PDB entry 8EKI | electron microscopy, 4.50 A resolution (low resolution: residue-level contacts below are approximate; hydrogen-bond / salt-bridge calls are withheld) | chains C and E of the 5 polymer chains in the assembly

[Chain C]
Name: Protein transport protein TIP20
Organism: Saccharomyces cerevisiae S288C
UniProt: P33891 (TIP20_YEAST); numbering as in UniProt (aligned over 1-701)
Sequence (701 residues; row label = number of the first residue in the row):
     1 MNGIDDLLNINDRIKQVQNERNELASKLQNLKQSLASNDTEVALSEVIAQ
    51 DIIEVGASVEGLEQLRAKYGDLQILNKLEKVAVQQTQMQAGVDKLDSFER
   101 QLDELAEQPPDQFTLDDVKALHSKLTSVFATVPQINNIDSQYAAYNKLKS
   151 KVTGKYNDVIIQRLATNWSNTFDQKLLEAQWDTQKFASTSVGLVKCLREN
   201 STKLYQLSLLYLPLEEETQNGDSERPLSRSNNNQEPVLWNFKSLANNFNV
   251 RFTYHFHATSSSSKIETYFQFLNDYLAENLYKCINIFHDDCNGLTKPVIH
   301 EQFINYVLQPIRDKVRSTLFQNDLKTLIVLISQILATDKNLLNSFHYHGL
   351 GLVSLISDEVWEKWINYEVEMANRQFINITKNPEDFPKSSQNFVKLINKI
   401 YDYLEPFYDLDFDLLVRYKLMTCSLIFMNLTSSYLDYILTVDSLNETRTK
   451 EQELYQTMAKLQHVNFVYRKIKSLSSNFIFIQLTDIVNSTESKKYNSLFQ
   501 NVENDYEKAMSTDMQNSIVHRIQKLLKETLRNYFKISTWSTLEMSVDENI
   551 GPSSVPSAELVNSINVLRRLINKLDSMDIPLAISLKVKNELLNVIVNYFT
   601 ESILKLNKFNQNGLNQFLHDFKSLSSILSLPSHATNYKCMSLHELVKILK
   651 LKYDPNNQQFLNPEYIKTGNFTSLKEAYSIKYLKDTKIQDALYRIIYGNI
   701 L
Reported in the primary citation:
  - mutagenesis - I481D/L585D (15-fold): decreased binding to Protein transport protein SEC20 (citing earlier work)
  - mutagenesis - I481D/L585D: unchanged growth (citing earlier work)

[Chain E]
Name: Protein transport protein DSL1
Organism: Saccharomyces cerevisiae S288C
UniProt: P53847 (DSL1_YEAST); numbering as in UniProt (aligned over 1-754)
Sequence (783 residues; numbered -28 to 754; the number before each row is that of its first residue; numbers below 1 keep their minus sign (Met-28 is residue -28)):
   -28 MKHHHHHHHGAAGTSLYKKAGENLYFQGSMESLFPNKGEIIRELLKDPLI
    22 LKNDSKRSNGSELELDSSDLLQREAILANELNILDNLKTFLNLIKEVKTN
    72 LNILELENCYYSLQSLRKKMRNNAAYLKQSFNFQQSISTYVDTLHLELVS
   122 TLYKILTNGFWKITENSIQFTPTVEWGKDKVHIEYDTFMDFVAQQYFPKG
   172 SLDNQAWFILDMTSADSQEQVRAKLNTIMKEYMNLSRIVSMIKNSIFISG
   222 KEISYENEKNILVFSKSSSHGQHCVSTVLTSFEAVCDFMLDGLAFRDRKT
   272 LSYELGPLFNTEFTKFVKNNASIILESLDSPLKNLVSVINNKLTRLVAKS
   322 EVTNWTHSGKEIQDLLMNKQLYYNLLLDKVLESHISEIRSIFEDPKKSWQ
   372 NLEVVELTTSNTNTMSEKIGKNDSDVQNEKELHNAVSKDDDWNWEVEDDD
   422 ADAWGDEIDVNIDDEEEKTNQEKEKEPEEEENAWDEAWAIDENIDDASLE
   472 NGKEHLKAHDVGSLDKDHIEVTQLPKLFLAISQNFKSSFADSHVDEQYFA
   522 YKYNLLQTSYMAMCTANFSHNWCQLYVDMRYLIERDEKLYRIKELTRNLL
   572 ETKLNMKYRIVCQLIRHQLTEFRENERNPSWDATIEKLLPYILKEIVRPL
   622 QKIRGEEGSRYLLSFLNFLYNDCVTKEILKWQIISEVNSENLGELVSLLV
   672 NNTDIQLLAKEPSYKKMREKFATMGKFLPLHLKEIMEMFYNGDFYLFATD
   722 ELIQWIELLFADTPLRRNAIDDIYEIRGTALDD
Disordered / not traced: -28 to 0, 378-488
Differences from the reference sequence: initiating methionine (-28); expression tag (-27 to 0)
Swiss-Prot annotation at these positions:
  - region: Ala406 to Thr440 (Interaction with RET1)
  - mutagenesis: Trp413 (W413A: Viable and reduced interaction with RET2, strong Golgi-ER retrograde transport defect. Loss of interaction with RET2; when associated with A-455 ...), Trp425 (W425A: Loss of interaction with RET1; when associated with A-413), Trp455 (W455A: Viable and no effect. Lethal and loss of interaction with RET2 and reduced interaction with RET1; when associated with A-413), Gln725 to Asp754 (In dsl1-22; strong Golgi-ER retrograde transport defect)

[How chain C and chain E interact]
Pairs across the interface - 82 pairs, chain C then chain E:
  Met1(C) - Leu55(E)
  Met1(C) - Asn103(E)
  Met1(C) - Phe104(E)
  Asn2(C) - Asn103(E)
  Asn2(C) - Phe104(E)
  Gly3(C) - Phe104(E)
  Gly3(C) - Ser107(E)
  Ile4(C) - Ile65(E)
  Ile4(C) - Ser107(E)
  Ile4(C) - Ile108(E)
  Ile4(C) - Tyr111(E)
  Leu7(C) - Leu58(E)
  Leu7(C) - Phe61(E)
  Leu7(C) - Leu62(E)
  Leu7(C) - Ile65(E)
  Leu7(C) - Phe104(E)
  Leu7(C) - Ile108(E)
  Leu8(C) - Leu62(E)
  Ile10(C) - Leu55(E)
  Ile10(C) - Leu58(E)
  Ile10(C) - Lys59(E)
  Ile10(C) - Leu62(E)
  Asn11(C) - Lys59(E)
  Asn11(C) - Leu62(E)
  Arg13(C) - Glu51(E)
  Arg13(C) - Leu55(E)
  Ile14(C) - Leu52(E)
  Ile14(C) - Leu55(E)
  Ile14(C) - Asp56(E)
  Ile14(C) - Lys59(E)
  Val17(C) - Leu48(E)
  Val17(C) - Glu51(E)
  Val17(C) - Leu52(E)
  Val17(C) - Leu55(E)
  Gln18(C) - Leu52(E)
  Glu20(C) - Arg44(E)
  Glu20(C) - Leu48(E)
  Arg21(C) - Leu48(E)
  Arg21(C) - Ala49(E)
  Arg21(C) - Leu52(E)
  Leu24(C) - Leu41(E)
  Leu24(C) - Arg44(E)
  Leu24(C) - Glu45(E)
  Leu24(C) - Leu48(E)
  Lys27(C) - Leu41(E)
  Leu28(C) - Glu45(E)
  Asn30(C) - Asn24(E)
  Leu31(C) - Lys27(E)
  Leu31(C) - Leu34(E)
  Leu31(C) - Asp37(E)
  Leu31(C) - Ser38(E)
  Leu31(C) - Leu41(E)
  Gln33(C) - Asn24(E)
  Ser34(C) - Asn24(E)
  Ser34(C) - Lys27(E)
  Ser34(C) - Leu34(E)
  Leu35(C) - Leu34(E)
  Ser37(C) - Asn24(E)
  Ser37(C) - Arg28(E)
  Asn38(C) - Arg28(E)
  Asn38(C) - Leu34(E)
  Glu46(C) - Lys8(E)
  Ile48(C) - Leu15(E)
  Ile48(C) - Ile21(E)
  Ala49(C) - Ile11(E)
  Ala49(C) - Leu15(E)
  Ile52(C) - Ile11(E)
  Ile53(C) - Ile11(E)
  Gly56(C) - Phe5(E)
  Ala57(C) - Ser3(E)
  Ala57(C) - Phe5(E)
  Val59(C) - Glu2(E)
  Leu62(C) - Phe5(E)
  Asp71(C) - Asp18(E)
  Leu72(C) - Glu14(E)
  Gln73(C) - Glu14(E)
  Gln73(C) - Lys17(E)
  Ile74(C) - Phe5(E)
  Leu78(C) - Glu2(E)
  Val81(C) - Glu2(E)
  Gln85(C) - Glu2(E)
  Gln141(C) - Met1(E)
Other interface residues (no listed pair), chain C (46 interface residues in all): Asp6, Leu44, Ser45, Ala82, Ser140
Other interface residues (no listed pair), chain E (45 interface residues in all): Pro6, Asn7, Ile12, Leu22, Lys23, Asp25, Gly31, Gln100, Ser101
The authors on this interface:
  - interface residues, chain E: Met1(E)

[Overview]
46 residues of chain C and 45 residues of chain E are in contact. Curated annotation (UniProt) lists 3
mutagenesis sites on chain E. From the paper: I481D/L585D of chain C reduce binding to Protein transport
protein SEC20; the interface residue Met1(E).
Chain C is Protein transport protein TIP20 and chain E is Protein transport protein DSL1, both from
Saccharomyces cerevisiae S288C; the structure, CryoEM structure of the Dsl1 complex bound to SNAREs Sec20 and
Use1, was determined by electron microscopy (same publication as 8FTU).
